Entry 8BA0 (electron microscopy, 3.68 A resolution); this record covers chains A and H of the 43 polymer chains in the assembly.

# Chain A
Molecule: NADH-ubiquinone oxidoreductase chain 3
Source organism: Drosophila melanogaster
Notes: EC 7.1.1.2
UniProt: P18930 (NU3M_DROME); residues 1-117 here = UniProt positions 1-117
Sequence (117 residues; row label = number of the first residue in the row):
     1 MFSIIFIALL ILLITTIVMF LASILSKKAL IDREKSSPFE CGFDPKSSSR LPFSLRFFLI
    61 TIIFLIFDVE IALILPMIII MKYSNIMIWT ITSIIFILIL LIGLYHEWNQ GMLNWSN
Small-molecule neighbours: 1,2-Distearoyl-sn-glycerophosphoethanolamine (3PE): L25, S26, K27

# Chain H
Molecule: NADH-ubiquinone oxidoreductase chain 1
Source organism: Drosophila melanogaster
Notes: EC 7.1.1.2
UniProt: C7DZL9 (C7DZL9_DROME); numbering as in UniProt (aligned over 1-315)
Sequence (315 residues; numbered 1 to 315; the number before each row is that of its first residue):
     1 MFYMEFILSL IGSLLLIICV LVSVAFLTLL ERKVLGYIQI RKGPNKVGLM GIPQPFCDAI
    61 KLFTKEQTYP LLSNYLSYYI SPIFSLFLSL FVWMCMPFFV KLYSFNLGGL FFLCCTSLGV
   121 YTVMVAGWSS NSNYALLGGL RAVAQTISYE VSLALILLSF IFLIGSYNMI YFFFYQVYMW
   181 FLIILFPMAL VWVSISLAET NRTPFDFAEG ESELVSGFNV EYSSGGFALI FMAEYASILF
   241 MSMLFCVIFL GCDVFNLLFY MKLTFISFVF IWVRGTLPRF RYDKLMYLAW KCFLSFSLNY
   301 LLFFIGFKIL LFSLL
Small-molecule neighbours: 1,2-Distearoyl-sn-glycerophosphoethanolamine (3PE): K46, V47, G48
Reported in the primary citation:
  - conformationally variable residues (side-chain flip): Y149

# How chain A and chain H interact
Pairs across the interface (85; chain A residue first):
  I4(A) with F91(H), hydrophobic; Y103(H)
  F6(A) with L10(H), hydrophobic
  I7(A) with L10(H), hydrophobic; S13(H); Y103(H)
  A8(A) with F87(H), hydrophobic
  I11(A) with I17(H), hydrophobic; M94(H), hydrophobic
  T15(A) with I83(H)
  T16(A) with I83(H)
  M19(A) with Y79(H), hydrophobic; I83(H), hydrophobic
  A22(A) with F63(H), hydrophobic
  S23(A) with Y79(H)
  L25(A) with F63(H)
  S26(A) with L62(H); F63(H), hydrogen bond (side chain-backbone); T64(H); K65(H), hydrogen bond (side chain-backbone); E66(H)
  K27(A) with T64(H), hydrogen bond (backbone-backbone); E66(H)
  K35(A) with T68(H)
  S37(A) with E221(H)
  P38(A) with N131(H); S132(H); E221(H)
  F39(A) with S132(H); Y134(H); V215(H), hydrophobic; V220(H), hydrophobic; E221(H), hydrogen bond (backbone-side chain)
  E40(A) with N133(H), hydrogen bond; Y134(H)
  C41(A) with Y134(H), hydrogen bond
  L51(A) with L136(H), hydrophobic; L137(H), hydrophobic; L140(H), hydrophobic
  F57(A) with L140(H); A144(H), hydrophobic; Y282(H)
  I60(A) with W290(H), hydrophobic
  I63(A) with W290(H), hydrophobic
  F64(A) with I147(H); E150(H); V151(H), hydrophobic
  F67(A) with V151(H), hydrophobic; W290(H), hydrophobic; L294(H), hydrophobic
  I71(A) with V151(H); A154(H), hydrophobic; L155(H), hydrophobic
  I74(A) with L155(H), hydrophobic; L158(H)
  L75(A) with L110(H), hydrophobic; L158(H), hydrophobic; Y167(H), hydrogen bond (backbone-side chain)
  M77(A) with F162(H), hydrophobic; I305(H), hydrophobic
  I78(A) with I161(H); F162(H); G165(H); S166(H); Y167(H), hydrophobic
  I79(A) with Y167(H), hydrophobic
  M81(A) with K308(H); F312(H), hydrophobic
  K82(A) with G165(H)
  W89(A) with I305(H), hydrophobic; I309(H), hydrophobic
  T90(A) with I309(H)
  S93(A) with I305(H)
  I97(A) with L298(H); L301(H), hydrophobic; L302(H), hydrophobic
  L98(A) with L302(H), hydrophobic
  L100(A) with L298(H), hydrophobic
  L101(A) with L298(H), hydrophobic; N299(H)
  L104(A) with S295(H)
  W108(A) with K291(H)
  L113(A) with M286(H), hydrophobic; Y287(H), hydrophobic
  N114(A) with Y287(H), hydrogen bond
Also at the interface, not in a pair above, chain A (54 interface residues in all): S3, L10, L12, I31, S36, S49, T61, P76, I86, Y105
Also at the interface, not in a pair above, chain H (61 interface residues in all): F6, Y69, P70, L71, L90, F105, S224, L229
From the paper, about this interface:
  - residue pairs: C41(A)-Y134(H)

# Overview
The interface between chain A and chain H involves 54 residues on one side and 61 on the other, with 8
hydrogen bonds. Polar pairs include S26(A)-F63(H), S26(A)-K65(H) and F39(A)-E221(H). The authors report a
contact between C41(A) and Y134(H). Ligands of chain A: 1,2-Distearoyl-sn-glycerophosphoethanolamine. Bound to
chain H: 1,2-Distearoyl-sn-glycerophosphoethanolamine. From the paper: conformational variability at Y149(H).
Here chain A is NADH-ubiquinone oxidoreductase chain 3 and chain H is NADH-ubiquinone oxidoreductase chain 1,
both from Drosophila melanogaster. Entry 8BA0 (Drosophila melanogaster complex I in the Twisted state (Dm2))
was determined by electron microscopy (same publication as 8B9Z).
